1QUE - chain A; structure by X-ray diffraction, 1.80 A resolution.

== Chain A ==
Protein: Ferredoxin--nadp+ reductase
Organism: Nostoc sp
Notes: EC 1.18.1.2
Reference sequence: P21890 (FENR_ANASO); residues 1-303 here correspond to UniProt positions 138-440 (UniProt number = residue number + 137)
Chain sequence (303 residues; row label = number of the first residue in the row):
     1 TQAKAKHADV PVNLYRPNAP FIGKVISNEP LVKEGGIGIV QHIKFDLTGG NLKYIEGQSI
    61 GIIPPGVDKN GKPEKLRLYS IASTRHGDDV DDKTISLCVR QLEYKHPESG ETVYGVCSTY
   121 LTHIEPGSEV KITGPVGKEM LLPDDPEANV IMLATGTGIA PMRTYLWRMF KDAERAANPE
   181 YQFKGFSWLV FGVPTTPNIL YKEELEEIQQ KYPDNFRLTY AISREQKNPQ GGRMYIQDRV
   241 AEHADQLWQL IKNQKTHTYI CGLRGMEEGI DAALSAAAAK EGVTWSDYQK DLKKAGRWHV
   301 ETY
Construct notes: conflict Q246 (Glu383 in P21890)
UniProt features mapped onto this chain:
  - binding site (FAD): R77 to S80, C98 to R100, Y104, V116 to S118, T157
  - binding site (NADP(+)): S80, R100, T157, V193, P194, S223, R224, R233 to Q237, G262, L263, E301
Residues lining bound ligands: FAD (flavin-adenine dinucleotide): S59, R77, L78, Y79, S80, C98, V99, R100, L102, Y104, K105, G115, V116, C117, S118, T157, A160, E301, Y303

== Summary ==
Ligands of chain A: flavin-adenine dinucleotide. From UniProt: 12 FAD-binding residues and 15 NADP+-binding
residues.
Chain A is Ferredoxin--nadp+ reductase (Nostoc sp); the structure, X-ray structure of the ferredoxin:nadp+
reductase from the cyanobacterium anabaena pcc 7119 at 1.8 angstroms, was determined by X-ray diffraction
together with 1QUF from the same study.
